PDB entry 1EBT | X-ray diffraction, 1.90 A resolution | chain A

# Chain A
Molecule: Hemoglobin
Organism: Lucina pectinata
UniProtKB: P41260 (GLB1_LUCPE); residues 1-142 here = UniProt positions 1-142
Sequence (142 residues; numbered 1 to 142; the number before each row is that of its first residue):
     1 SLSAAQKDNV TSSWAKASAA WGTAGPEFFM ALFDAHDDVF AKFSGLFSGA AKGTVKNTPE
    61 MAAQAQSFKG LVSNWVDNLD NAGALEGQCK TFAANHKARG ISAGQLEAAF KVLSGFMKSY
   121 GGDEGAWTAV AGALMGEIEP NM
Ion coordination: heme Fe: His96 (together with cyanide ion)
Ligand contacts:
  - cyanide ion (CYN): Phe29, Phe43, Gln64, Phe68
  - heme (HEM): Val39, Lys42, Phe43, Leu46, Gln64, Ser67, Phe68, Leu71, Val72, Trp75, Phe92, Asn95, His96, Arg99, Ile101, Gln105, Leu106, Ala109, Phe110

# Summary
Ligands of chain A: cyanide ion and heme.
Chain A is Hemoglobin (Lucina pectinata); the structure, Hemoglobin I from the clam lucina pectinata bound
with cyanide, was determined by X-ray diffraction (same publication as 1B0B and 1EBC).
